Entry 7E5Y (X-ray diffraction, 3.59 A resolution); this record covers chains R and H of the 3 polymer chains in the assembly.

Chain R:
Name: Spike protein S1
Source organism: Severe acute respiratory syndrome coronavirus 2
UniProtKB: P0DTC2 (SPIKE_SARS2); numbering as in UniProt (aligned over 319-541)
Chain sequence (223 residues; each row starts with the number of its first residue):
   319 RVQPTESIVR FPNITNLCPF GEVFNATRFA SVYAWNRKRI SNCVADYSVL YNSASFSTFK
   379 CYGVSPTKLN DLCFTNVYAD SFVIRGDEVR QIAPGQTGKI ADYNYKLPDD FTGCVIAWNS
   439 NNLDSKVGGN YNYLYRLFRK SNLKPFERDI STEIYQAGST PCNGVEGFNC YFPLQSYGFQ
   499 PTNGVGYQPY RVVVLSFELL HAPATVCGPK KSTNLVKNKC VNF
Not modelled in the structure: 319-332, 517-521, 527-541
Disulfides: C336-C361, C379-C432, C391-C525, C480-C488
Curated features (UniProtKB/Swiss-Prot):
  - region: R403 to D405 (Integrin-binding motif), N448 to F456 (Immunodominant HLA epitope recognized by the CD8+)
  - glycosylation: T323 (O-linked (GalNAc) threonine), S325 (O-linked (HexNAc...) serine), N331 (N-linked (GlcNAc...) (complex) asparagine), N343 (N-linked (GlcNAc...) (complex) asparagine)
  - natural variant: G339 (G339D: In strain: Omicron/BA.1, Omicron/BA.2 and 4 more; G339H: In strain: Omicron/BA.2.75, Omicron/XBB.1.5 and 1 more), R346 (R346K: In strain: Mu/B.1.621; R346T: In strain: Omicron/BQ.1.1, Omicron/XBB.1.5 and 1 more), L368 (L368I: In strain: Omicron/XBB.1.5, Omicron/EG.5.1), S371 (S371F: In strain: Omicron/BA.2, Omicron/BA.2.12.1 and 6 more; S371L: In strain: Omicron/BA.1), S373 (S373P: In strain: Omicron/BA.1, Omicron/BA.2 and 7 more), S375 (S375F: In strain: Omicron/BA.1, Omicron/BA.2 and 7 more), T376 (T376A: In strain: Omicron/BA.2, Omicron/BA.2.12.1 and 5 more), D405 (D405N: In strain: Omicron/BA.2, Omicron/BA.2.12.1 and 6 more), R408 (R408S: In strain: Omicron/BA.2, Omicron/BA.2.12.1 and 6 more), K417 (K417N: In strain: Beta/B.1.351, Omicron/BA.1 and 8 more; K417T: In strain: Gamma/P.1), N440 (N440K: In strain: Omicron/BA.1, Omicron/BA.2 and 7 more), K444 (K444T: In strain: Omicron/BQ.1.1), 16 further natural variant entries in UniProt
  - mutagenesis: N331 (N331Q: Reduced viral infectivity), N343 (N343Q: Reduced viral infectivity), L452 (L452R: Increased resistance to neutralizing antibodies. Decreases HLA binding to NF9 epitope. Increased binding affinity to human ACE2), Y453 (Y453F: Decreased HLA binding to NF9 epitope. Increased binding affinity to human ACE2), A475 (A475V: Increased resistance to neutralizing antibodies), V483 (V483A: Increased resistance to neutralizing antibodies), E484 (E484D: Increased replication in human TMEM106B overexpressing cells), F490 (F490L: Increased resistance to neutralizing antibodies and human covalescent sera neutralization), Q493 (Q493N: Reduced host ACE2-binding affinity in vitro; Q493Y: Reduced host ACE2-binding affinity in vitro), N501 (N501T: Reduced host ACE2-binding affinity in vitro; N501Y: Increased binding affinity to human ACE2), H519 (H519P: Increased resistance to human covalescent sera neutralization)
From the paper describing this entry:
  - mutagenesis - K417N: decreased binding to 2B11
  - mutagenesis - E484K, N501Y: unchanged binding to 2B11
  - mutagenesis - K417N/E484K/N501Y, K417T/E484K/N501Y: abolished binding to 2B11

Chain H:
Name: 2B11 Fab Heavy chain
Source organism: Homo sapiens
Notes: antibody fragment or engineered binder
Chain sequence (221 residues; row label = number of the first residue in the row):
     1 EVQLVESGGG LVQPGGSLRL SCAASEITVS SNYMNWVRQA PGKGLEWVSV IYSGGTTYYA
    61 DSVKGRFTIS RDNSENTLYL QMNSLRAEDT AVYYCARDLM EVGGMDVWGQ GTTVTVSSAS
   121 TKGPSVFPLA PSSKSTSGGT AALGCLVKDY FPEPVTVSWN SGALTSGVHT FPAVLQSSGL
   181 YSLSSVVTVP SSSLGTQTYI CNVNHKPSNT KVDKKVEPKS C
Not modelled in the structure: 1, 132-142, 219-221
Disulfides: C22-C95, C145-C201

How chain R and chain H interact:
Pairs across the interface - 39 pairs, chain R then chain H:
  T415(R) - T56(H)
  T415(R) - Y58(H)  hydrogen bond (backbone-side chain)
  G416(R) - Y58(H)
  K417(R) - Y52(H)
  D420(R) - T56(H)  hydrogen bond
  Y421(R) - Y33(H)
  Y421(R) - Y52(H)
  Y421(R) - S53(H)  hydrogen bond
  Y421(R) - G54(H)  hydrogen bond (side chain-backbone)
  Y421(R) - G55(H)
  Y453(R) - E101(H)  hydrogen bond
  L455(R) - Y33(H)  hydrogen bond (backbone-side chain)
  L455(R) - M100(H)  hydrophobic
  L455(R) - E101(H)
  F456(R) - L99(H)  hydrophobic
  F456(R) - V102(H)  hydrophobic
  R457(R) - S53(H)  hydrogen bond (backbone-side chain)
  K458(R) - S31(H)
  K458(R) - S53(H)
  N460(R) - G54(H)  hydrogen bond (side chain-backbone)
  N460(R) - T56(H)
  Y473(R) - S31(H)  hydrogen bond (side chain-backbone)
  Y473(R) - S53(H)
  Q474(R) - S31(H)
  A475(R) - E26(H)
  A475(R) - I27(H)
  A475(R) - T28(H)  hydrogen bond (backbone-backbone)
  A475(R) - N32(H)
  G476(R) - E26(H)
  G476(R) - T28(H)
  S477(R) - E26(H)  hydrogen bond (backbone-backbone)
  S477(R) - T28(H)
  F486(R) - V2(H)  hydrophobic
  N487(R) - E26(H)  hydrogen bond (side chain-backbone)
  N487(R) - I27(H)
  Y489(R) - R97(H)
  Y489(R) - L99(H)
  Y489(R) - V102(H)  hydrophobic
  Q493(R) - V102(H)
Other interface residues (no listed pair), chain R (22 interface residues in all): S459, S494
Other interface residues (no listed pair), chain H (21 interface residues in all): S30, D106, V107
From the paper, about this interface:
  - epitope / paratope residues, chain R: L455(R)

In short:
22 residues of chain R and 21 residues of chain H are in contact; the contacts include 12 hydrogen bonds.
Among the polar pairs are T415(R)-Y58(H), D420(R)-T56(H) and Y421(R)-S53(H). The paper reports that
K417N/E484K/N501Y and K417T/E484K/N501Y of chain R abolish binding to 2B11; the epitope/paratope residue
L455(R); 5 substitutions were tested in all.
Chain R is Spike protein S1 (Severe acute respiratory syndrome coronavirus 2) and chain H is 2B11 Fab Heavy
chain (Homo sapiens); the structure, Molecular basis for neutralizing antibody 2B11 targeting SARS-CoV-2 RBD,
was determined by X-ray diffraction.
